6QCE - chain A; structure by X-ray diffraction, 1.90 A resolution.

# Chain A
Molecule: NAD-dependent protein deacetylase sirtuin-6
Organism: Homo sapiens
Notes: EC 3.5.1.-
Reference sequence: Q8N6T7 (SIR6_HUMAN); residue numbers follow UniProt; this construct covers 13-308
Sequence (302 residues; row label = number of the first residue in the row):
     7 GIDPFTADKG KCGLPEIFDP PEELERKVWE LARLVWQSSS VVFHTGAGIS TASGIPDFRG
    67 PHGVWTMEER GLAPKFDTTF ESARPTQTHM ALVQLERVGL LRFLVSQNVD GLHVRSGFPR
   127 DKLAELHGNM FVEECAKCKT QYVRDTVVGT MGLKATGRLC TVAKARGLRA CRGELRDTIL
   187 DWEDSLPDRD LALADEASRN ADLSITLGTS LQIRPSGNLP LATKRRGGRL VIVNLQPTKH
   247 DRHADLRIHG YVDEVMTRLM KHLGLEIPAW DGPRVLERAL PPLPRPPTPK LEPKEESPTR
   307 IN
Unresolved in the structure: 7-9, 170-176, 299-308
Differences from the reference sequence: expression tag (7-12)
Metal / ion sites: Zn2+: Cys141, Cys144, Cys166, Cys177
Ligand contacts:
  - Adenosine-5-Diphosphoribose (AR6; [(2R,3S,4R,5R)-5-(6-aminopurin-9-yl)-3,4-dihydroxy-oxolan-2-yl]methyl [hydroxy-[[(2R,3S,4R,5S)-3,4,5-trihydroxyoxolan-2-yl]methoxy]phosphoryl] hydrogen phosphate): Gly52, Ala53, Gly54, Thr57, Asp63, Phe64, Arg65, Gly66, Trp71, Gln113, Asn114, His133, Trp188, Gly214, Thr215, Ser216, Leu217, Ile219, Asn240, Leu241, Gln242, Gly256, Tyr257, Val258
  - isoquercetin (HW2): Ala53, Ile61, Pro62, Asp63, Phe64, Val70, Trp71, Phe82, Phe86, Val115, Asp116, His133, Met136, Met157, Ile185, Leu186
Swiss-Prot annotation at these positions:
  - active site: His133 (Proton acceptor)
  - binding site (NAD(+)): Ala53, Thr57, Phe64, Arg65, Trp71, Gln113, His133, Gly214, Ser216, Asn240, Gln242, Val258
  - binding site (Zn(2+)): Cys141, Cys144, Cys166, Cys177
  - site: Cys18 (Formation of an covalent adduct with nitro-fatty acid activators)
  - modified residue: Lys33 (N6-acetyllysine), Thr294 (Phosphothreonine), Ser303 (Phosphoserine)
  - cross-link: Lys170 (Glycyl lysine isopeptide (Lys-Gly) (interchain with G-Cter in ubiquitin))
Reported in the primary citation:
  - catalytic residues: His133 (citing earlier work)

# Summary
Ligands of chain A: Adenosine-5-Diphosphoribose and isoquercetin. The Zn2+ site is built by Cys141, Cys144,
Cys166 and Cys177. From UniProt: active-site residue His133, 12 NAD+-binding residues and 4 Zn2+-binding
residues. The paper reports the catalytic residue His133.
Chain A is NAD-dependent protein deacetylase sirtuin-6 (Homo sapiens); the structure, Human Sirt6 in complex
with ADP-ribose and the activator isoquercetin, was determined by X-ray diffraction (same publication as 6QCD,
6QCH, 6QCJ and 6QCN).
